Entry 8EP0 (electron microscopy, 4.90 A resolution (low resolution: residue-level contacts below are approximate; hydrogen-bond / salt-bridge calls are withheld)); this record covers chains A and E of the 8 polymer chains in the assembly.

== Chain A ==
Name: Potassium voltage-gated channel subfamily H member 1
Source organism: Rattus norvegicus
UniProtKB: Q63472 (KCNH1_RAT); residues 10-722 here = UniProt positions 10-722
Chain sequence (713 residues; numbered 10 to 722; the number before each row is that of its first residue):
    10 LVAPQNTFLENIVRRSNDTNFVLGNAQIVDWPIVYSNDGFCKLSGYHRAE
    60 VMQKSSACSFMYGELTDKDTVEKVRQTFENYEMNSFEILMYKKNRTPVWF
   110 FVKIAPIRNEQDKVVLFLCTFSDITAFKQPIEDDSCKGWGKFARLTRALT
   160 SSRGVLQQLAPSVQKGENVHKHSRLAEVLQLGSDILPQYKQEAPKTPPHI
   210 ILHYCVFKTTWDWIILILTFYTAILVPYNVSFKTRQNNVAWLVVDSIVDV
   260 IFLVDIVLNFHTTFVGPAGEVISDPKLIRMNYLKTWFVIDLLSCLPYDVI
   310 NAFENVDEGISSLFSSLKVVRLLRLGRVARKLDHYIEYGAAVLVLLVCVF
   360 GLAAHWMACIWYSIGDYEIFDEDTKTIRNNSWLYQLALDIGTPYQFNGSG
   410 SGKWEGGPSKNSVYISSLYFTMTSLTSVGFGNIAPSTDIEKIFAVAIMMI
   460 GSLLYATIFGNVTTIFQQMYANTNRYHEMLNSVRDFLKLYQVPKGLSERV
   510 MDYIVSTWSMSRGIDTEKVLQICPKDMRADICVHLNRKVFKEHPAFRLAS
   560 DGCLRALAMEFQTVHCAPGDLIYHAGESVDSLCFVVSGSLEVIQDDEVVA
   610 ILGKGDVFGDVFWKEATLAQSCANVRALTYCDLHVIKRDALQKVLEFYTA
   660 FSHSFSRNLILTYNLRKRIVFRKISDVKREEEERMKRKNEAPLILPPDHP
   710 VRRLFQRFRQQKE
Unresolved in the structure: 407-411, 697-703
Swiss-Prot annotation at these positions:
  - region: Phe-151 to Arg-162 (Required for phosphatidylinositol bisphosphate binding), Tyr-672 to Leu-674 (Interaction with cyclic nucleotide-binding pocket)
  - motif: Ser-436 to Asn-441 (Selectivity filter)
  - glycosylation (N-linked (GlcNAc...) asparagine): Asn-388, Asn-406

== Chain E ==
Name: Calmodulin-1
Source organism: Homo sapiens
UniProtKB: P0DP23 (CALM1_HUMAN); residues 6-147 here correspond to UniProt positions 7-148 (UniProt number = residue number + 1)
Chain sequence (142 residues; numbered 6 to 147; the number before each row is that of its first residue):
     6 EEQIAEFKEAFSLFDKDGDGTITTKELGTVMRSLGQNPTEAELQDMINEV
    56 DADGNGTIDFPEFLTMMARKMKDTDSEEEIREAFRVFDKDGNGYISAAEL
   106 RHVMTNLGEKLTDEEVDEMIREADIDGDGQVNYEEFVQMMTA
Swiss-Prot annotation at these positions:
  - binding site (Ca(2+)): Asp-20, Asp-22, Asp-24, Thr-26, Glu-31, Asp-56, Asp-58, Asn-60, Thr-62, Glu-67, Asp-93, Asp-95, Asn-97, Tyr-99, Glu-104, Asp-129, Asp-131, Asp-133, Gln-135, Glu-140
  - modified residue: Lys-21 (N6-acetyllysine), Thr-44 (Phosphothreonine), Ser-81 (Phosphoserine), Lys-94 (N6-acetyllysine), Tyr-99 (Phosphotyrosine), Ser-101 (Phosphoserine), Thr-110 (Phosphothreonine), Lys-115 (N6,N6,N6-trimethyllysine), Tyr-138 (Phosphotyrosine)
  - cross-link: Lys-21 (Glycyl lysine isopeptide (Lys-Gly) (interchain with G-Cter in SUMO2))

== Interface between chain A and chain E ==
Pairs across the interface - 14 pairs, chain A then chain E:
  Phe-136(A) with Gln-41(E)
  Cys-145(A) with Met-71(E); Arg-74(E); Lys-75(E)
  Trp-148(A) with Met-51(E)
  Arg-153(A) with Lys-75(E)
  Ala-169(A) with Ser-38(E)
  Pro-170(A) with Thr-34(E)
  Val-172(A) with Ser-38(E)
  Gln-173(A) with Arg-37(E); Ser-38(E)
  Lys-174(A) with Arg-37(E); Ser-38(E)
  Gly-175(A) with Ser-38(E)
Other interface residues (no listed pair), chain A (14 interface residues in all): Ala-135, Lys-137, Arg-156, Glu-176
Other interface residues (no listed pair), chain E (12 interface residues in all): Phe-12, Ala-15, Leu-32, Leu-39

== Summary ==
Chain A and chain E form an interface of 14 and 12 residues respectively. Curated annotation (UniProt) lists
20 Ca2+-binding residues on chain E.
Here chain A is Potassium voltage-gated channel subfamily H member 1 (Rattus norvegicus) and chain E is
Calmodulin-1 (Homo sapiens). Entry 8EP0 (Eag Kv channel with voltage sensor in the intermediate conformation)
was determined by electron microscopy together with 8EOW and 8EP1 from the same study.
